Entry 8GXC (X-ray diffraction, 2.50 A resolution); this record covers chains B and F of the 7 polymer chains in the assembly.

[Chain B]
Molecule: 61-nt RNA strand
Organism: Streptococcus sp
Sequence (61 nucleotides; numbered 1 to 61; the number before each row is that of its first residue):
     1 XGAGCGUUAC GUCCGAAAGU CGCAUUGCAC UCCGCGACAC GGCUCUUUAA AAACAAAAGG
    61 A
Modified positions: GTP (guanosine-5'-triphosphate) at position 1
Ion coordination: Mg2+ site 1 near G6 (its only coordinating residue here); Mg2+ site 2: C10 (shared with 1 residue of chain A); Mg2+ site 3: C10, G11; Mg2+ site 4 near A53 (its only coordinating residue here); Mg2+ site 5 near A61 (its only coordinating residue here)
Small-molecule neighbours: beta-nicotinamide ribose monophosphate (NMN): C5, G6, U7, C40, G41, G42, A53, C54, A55
Reported in the primary citation:
  - binding site for beta-nicotinamide ribose monophosphate: C5, G6, C40, G41, G42, C54
  - conformationally variable residues: A16, A17
  - mutagenesis - G41C, C54U: abolished binding to NMN

[Chain F]
Protein: U1 small nuclear ribonucleoprotein A
Organism: Homo sapiens
Reference sequence: P09012 (SNRPA_HUMAN); residues 1-97 here correspond to UniProt positions 2-98 (UniProt number = residue number + 1)
Sequence (97 residues; each row starts with the number of its first residue):
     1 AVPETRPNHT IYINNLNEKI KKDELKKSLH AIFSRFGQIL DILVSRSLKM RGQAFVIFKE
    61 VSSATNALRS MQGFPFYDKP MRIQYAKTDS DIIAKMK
Unresolved in the structure: 1-5
Sequence notes: engineered mutation His30 (Tyr31 in P09012), Arg35 (Gln36 in P09012)
Curated features (UniProtKB/Swiss-Prot):
  - modified residue: Ala1 (N-acetylalanine), Lys59 (N6-acetyllysine)

[Interface between chain B and chain F]
Contacting residue pairs (9):
  C13(B) with Arg46(F), hydrogen bond to the sugar
  C14(B) with Arg46(F), sugar contact; Ser47(F), phosphate contact; Leu48(F), hydrogen bond to the phosphate
  G15(B) with Ser47(F), phosphate contact; Leu48(F), hydrogen bond to the phosphate
  A16(B) with Leu48(F), base contact; Lys49(F), base contact; Lys97(F), salt bridge to the phosphate
Interface residues without a listed pair, chain B (5 interface residues in all): U12
Interface residues without a listed pair, chain F (8 interface residues in all): Lys21, Ser45, Arg51

[In short]
5 residues of chain B face 8 of chain F across their interface, with 3 hydrogen bonds and 1 salt bridge. Among
the polar pairs are C13(B)-Arg46(F), C14(B)-Leu48(F) and G15(B)-Leu48(F). The paper reports a binding site for
beta-nicotinamide ribose monophosphate at C5(B), G6(B) and C40(B) among others; G41C and C54U of chain B
abolish binding to NMN.
Chain B is a 61-nt RNA strand (Streptococcus sp) and chain F is U1 small nuclear ribonucleoprotein A (Homo
sapiens); the structure, Crystal structure of NAD+ -II riboswitch in complex with NMN, was determined by X-ray
diffraction (same publication as 8GXB).
